Entry 6US9 (X-ray diffraction, 2.00 A resolution); this record covers chains A and B of the 4 polymer chains in the assembly.

# Chain A (and B)
Molecule: Matrix protein 2
Notes: chain B of this document is another copy of the same molecule, construct and numbering; everything in this record applies to it too
Reference sequence: D5F6K1 (D5F6K1_9INFA); residues 22-46 here correspond to UniProt positions 13-37 (UniProt number = residue number - 9)
Sequence (27 residues; each row starts with the number of its first residue):
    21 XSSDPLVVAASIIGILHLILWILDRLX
Not modelled in the structure: 21-22
Modified positions: ACE (acetyl group) at position 21; NH2 (amino group) at position 47
Differences from the reference sequence: acetylation (21); amidation (47)
Residues lining bound ligands: rimantadine (RIM): Val27, Ala30, Ser31, Gly34
From the paper describing this entry:
  - binding site for rimantadine: Ala30, Ser31

# Chain A / chain B interface
Pairs across the interface (15):
  Asp24(A) - Val28(B)
  Leu26(A) - Ser31(B)
  Val27(A) - Val27(B)  hydrophobic
  Val27(A) - Ser31(B)
  Ala30(A) - Ser31(B)
  Ile33(A) - Ile35(B)  hydrophobic
  Ile33(A) - Leu38(B)  hydrophobic
  Leu36(A) - Leu38(B)  hydrophobic
  His37(A) - His37(B)
  His37(A) - Leu38(B)
  His37(A) - Trp41(B)
  Leu40(A) - Leu38(B)  hydrophobic
  Leu40(A) - Trp41(B)
  Asp44(A) - Trp41(B)
  Asp44(A) - Arg45(B)  salt bridge
Interface residues without a listed pair, chain A (10 interface residues in all): Trp41
Interface residues without a listed pair, chain B (10 interface residues in all): Ile32, Gly34

# Overview
Chain A and chain B each contribute 10 residues to their interface; the contacts include 1 salt bridge. The
salt-bridged pair is Asp44(A)-Arg45(B). Chain A binds rimantadine. From the paper: a binding site for
rimantadine at Ala30(A) and Ser31(A).
Chain A and chain B are both Matrix protein 2; the structure, Influenza A M2 proton channel wild type TM
domain bound to R-rimantadine, was determined by X-ray diffraction, deposited together with 6US8.
